4F6U - chains A and B; structure by X-ray diffraction, 2.10 A resolution.

Chain A:
Name: Cyclin-dependent kinase 8
From: Homo sapiens
Notes: EC 2.7.11.22, 2.7.11.23
Reference sequence: P49336 (CDK8_HUMAN); numbering as in UniProt (aligned over 1-403)
Chain sequence (405 residues; row label = number of the first residue in the row; numbers below 1 keep their minus sign (Asp-1 is residue -1)):
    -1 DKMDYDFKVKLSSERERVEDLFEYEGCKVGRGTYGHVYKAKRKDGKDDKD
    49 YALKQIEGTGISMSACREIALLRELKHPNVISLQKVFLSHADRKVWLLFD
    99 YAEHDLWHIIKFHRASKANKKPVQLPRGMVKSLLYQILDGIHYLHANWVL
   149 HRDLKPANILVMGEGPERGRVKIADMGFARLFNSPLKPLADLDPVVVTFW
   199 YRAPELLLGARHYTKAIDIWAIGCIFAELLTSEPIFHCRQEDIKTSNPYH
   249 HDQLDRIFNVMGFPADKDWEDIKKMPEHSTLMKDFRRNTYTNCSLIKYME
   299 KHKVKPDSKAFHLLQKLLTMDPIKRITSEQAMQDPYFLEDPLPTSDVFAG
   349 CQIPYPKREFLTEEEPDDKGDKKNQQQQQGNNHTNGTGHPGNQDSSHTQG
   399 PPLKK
Not modelled in the structure: 116-120, 177-193, 240-244, 360-403
Sequence notes: expression tag (-1 to 0)
Bound ions: Na+ near Asp137 (its only coordinating residue here)
Small-molecule neighbours: 0SR (1-[3-tert-butyl-1-(4-methylphenyl)-1H-pyrazol-5-yl]-3-[3-(morpholin-4-yl)propyl]urea): Tyr32, Val35, Ala50, Lys52, Ser62, Arg65, Glu66, Leu70, Leu73, Val78, Ile79, Phe97, Asp98, Tyr99, Ala100, Leu142, His149, Leu158, Ile171, Ala172, Asp173, Met174, Arg356
Reported in the primary citation:
  - conformationally variable residues (order/disorder transition): Ala177 to Val193

Chain B:
Name: Cyclin-C
From: Homo sapiens
Reference sequence: P24863 (CCNC_HUMAN); numbering as in UniProt (aligned over 1-283)
Chain sequence (287 residues; each row starts with the number of its first residue; numbers below 1 keep their minus sign (Asp-3 is residue -3)):
    -3 DDKAMAGNFWQSSHYLQWILDKQDLLKERQKDLKFLSEEEYWKLQIFFTN
    47 VIQALGEHLKLRQQVIATATVYFKRFYARYSLKSIDPVLMAPTCVFLASK
    97 VEEFGVVSNTRLIAAATSVLKTRFSYAFPKEFPYRMNHILECEFYLLELM
   147 DCCLIVYHPYRPLLQYVQDMGQEDMLLPLAWRIVNDTYRTDLCLLYPPFM
   197 IALACLHVACVVQQKDARQWFAELSVDMEKILEIIRVILKLYEQWKNFDE
   247 RKEMATILSKMPKPKPPPNSEGEQGPNGSQNSSYSQS
Not modelled in the structure: -3, 265-283
Sequence notes: expression tag (-3 to 0)

How chain A and chain B interact:
Residue-residue contacts (68; chain A residue first):
  Asp-1(A) - Tyr130(B)
  Asp-1(A) - His134(B)
  Asp-1(A) - Glu137(B)  hydrogen bond (backbone-side chain)
  Lys0(A) - Tyr130(B)
  Lys0(A) - Pro260(B)
  Met1(A) - Ser80(B)
  Met1(A) - Ile81(B)  hydrophobic
  Met1(A) - Glu137(B)
  Met1(A) - Tyr141(B)  hydrophobic
  Asp2(A) - Lys79(B)
  Asp2(A) - Ser80(B)  hydrogen bond (backbone-backbone)
  Asp2(A) - Pro260(B)
  Asp2(A) - Lys261(B)  hydrogen bond (side chain-backbone)
  Tyr3(A) - Lys261(B)  hydrogen bond (backbone-backbone)
  Tyr3(A) - Pro262(B)
  Tyr3(A) - Pro263(B)  hydrophobic
  Tyr3(A) - Pro264(B)
  Asp4(A) - Lys261(B)  salt bridge
  Phe5(A) - Phe72(B)  hydrophobic
  Phe5(A) - Tyr76(B)  hydrophobic
  Phe5(A) - Ser80(B)
  Phe5(A) - Ile81(B)  hydrophobic
  Phe5(A) - Tyr141(B)  hydrophobic
  Lys6(A) - Tyr141(B)
  Leu9(A) - Tyr76(B)
  Leu9(A) - Tyr141(B)  hydrophobic
  Arg13(A) - Tyr141(B)
  Arg13(A) - Glu144(B)  salt bridge
  Gly58(A) - Phe140(B)
  Ile59(A) - Leu93(B)  hydrophobic
  Ile59(A) - Lys96(B)  hydrogen bond (backbone-side chain)
  Ile59(A) - Glu139(B)
  Ile59(A) - Phe140(B)  hydrophobic
  Ile59(A) - Leu143(B)  hydrophobic
  Met61(A) - Lys96(B)
  Met61(A) - Gly101(B)
  Met61(A) - Val102(B)  hydrophobic
  Cys64(A) - Lys96(B)
  Cys64(A) - Val97(B)  hydrophobic
  Cys64(A) - Leu150(B)
  Arg65(A) - Glu99(B)  salt bridge
  Ile67(A) - Cys148(B)  hydrophobic
  Ala68(A) - Leu150(B)  hydrophobic
  Ala68(A) - Ile151(B)
  Arg71(A) - Gln13(B)  hydrogen bond
  Arg71(A) - Asp147(B)  salt bridge
  Arg71(A) - Cys148(B)
  Arg71(A) - Cys149(B)
  Glu72(A) - Met1(B)
  Glu72(A) - Ser8(B)
  Glu72(A) - Ser9(B)  hydrogen bond
  Glu72(A) - Ile151(B)
  Leu73(A) - Met1(B)  hydrophobic
  Val84(A) - Cys148(B)  hydrophobic
  Leu86(A) - Phe140(B)
  Leu86(A) - Leu143(B)  hydrophobic
  Leu86(A) - Glu144(B)
  Ser87(A) - Phe140(B)
  His88(A) - Phe140(B)
  Arg91(A) - Leu136(B)
  Arg91(A) - Phe140(B)
  Asn145(A) - Ala0(B)
  Asn145(A) - Met1(B)  hydrogen bond (backbone-backbone)
  Asn145(A) - Asn4(B)
  Trp146(A) - Asp-2(B)
  Trp146(A) - Lys-1(B)
  Trp146(A) - Ala0(B)
  Val147(A) - Met1(B)  hydrophobic
Other interface residues (no listed pair), chain A (32 interface residues in all): Leu69, Lys92, Val93, Tyr141
Other interface residues (no listed pair), chain B (40 interface residues in all): Leu85, Pro129

Summary:
32 residues of chain A and 40 residues of chain B are in contact, with 8 hydrogen bonds and 4 salt bridges.
Polar contacts include Asp4(A)-Lys261(B), Arg13(A)-Glu144(B) and Arg65(A)-Glu99(B). Bound to chain A: compound
0SR. From the paper: conformational variability at Ala177(A).
Here chain A is Cyclin-dependent kinase 8 and chain B is Cyclin-C, both from Homo sapiens. Entry 4F6U (Crystal
structure of human CDK8/CYCC in complex with compound 5
(1-[3-tert-butyl-1-(4-methylphenyl)-1H-pyrazol-5-yl]-3-[3-(morpholin-4-yl)propyl]urea)) was determined by
X-ray diffraction, deposited together with 4F6S, 4F6W, 4F70, 4F7J, 4F7L, 4F7N, 4F7S and 4G6L.
